7PAH - chains C and 5 of the 54 polymer chains in the assembly; structure by electron microscopy, 9.50 A resolution (very low resolution: no residue pairs are listed; an interface is given only as per-side residue counts).

# Chain C
Protein: 30S ribosomal protein S4
Source organism: Mycoplasma pneumoniae M129
UniProt: P46775 (RS4_MYCPN); numbering as in UniProt (aligned over 1-205)
Sequence (205 residues; each row starts with the number of its first residue):
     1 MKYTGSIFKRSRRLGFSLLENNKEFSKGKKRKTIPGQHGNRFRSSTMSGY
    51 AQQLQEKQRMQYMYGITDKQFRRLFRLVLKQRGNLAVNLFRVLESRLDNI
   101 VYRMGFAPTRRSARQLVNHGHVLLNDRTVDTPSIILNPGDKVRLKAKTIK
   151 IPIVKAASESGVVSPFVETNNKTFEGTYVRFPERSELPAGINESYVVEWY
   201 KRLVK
Unresolved in the structure: 204-205

# Chain 5
Molecule: 16S ribosomal RNA
Source organism: Mycoplasma pneumoniae M129
Sequence (1520 nucleotides; row label = number of the first residue in the row):
     1 UUUUUCUGAGAGUUUGAUCCUGGCUCAGGAUUAACGCUGGCGGCAUGCCU
    51 AAUACAUGCAAGUCGAUCGAAAGUAGUAAUACUUUAGAGGCGAACGGGUG
   101 AGUAACACGUAUCCAAUCUACCUUAUAAUGGGGGAUAACUAGUUGAAAGA
   151 CUAGCUAAUACCGCAUAAGAACUUUGGUUCGCAUGAAUCAAAGUUGAAAG
   201 GACCUGCAAGGGUUCGUUAUUUGAUGAGGGUGCGCCAUAUCAGCUAGUUG
   251 GUGGGGUAACGGCCUACCAAGGCAAUGACGUGUAGCUAUGCUGAGAAGUA
   301 GAAUAGCCACAAUGGGACUGAGACACGGCCCAUACUCCUACGGGAGGCAG
   351 CAGUAGGGAAUUUUUCACAAUGAGCGAAAGCUUGAUGGAGCAAUGCCGCG
   401 UGAACGAUGAAGGUCUUUAAGAUUGUAAAGUUCUUUUAUUUGGGAAGAAU
   451 GACUUUAGCAGGUAAUGGCUAGAGUUUGACUGUACCAUUUUGAAUAAGUG
   501 ACGACUAACUAUGUGCCAGCAGUCGCGGUAAUACAUAGGUCGCAAGCGUU
   551 AUCCGGAUUUAUUGGGCGUAAAGCAAGCGCAGGCGGAUUGAAAAGUCUGG
   601 UGUUAAAGGCAGCUGCUUAACAGUUGUAUGCAUUGGAAACUAUUAAUCUA
   651 GAGUGUGGUAGGGAGUUUUGGAAUUUCAUGUGGAGCGGUGAAAUGCGUAG
   701 AUAUAUGAAGGAACACCAGUGGCGAAGGCGAAAACUUAGGCCAUUACUGA
   751 CGCUUAGGCUUGAAAGUGUGGGGAGCAAAUAGGAUUAGAUACCCUAGUAG
   801 UCCACACCGUAAACGAUAGAUACUAGCUGUCGGGGCGAUCCCCUCGGUAG
   851 UGAAGUUAACACAUUAAGUAUCUCGCCUGGGUAGUACAUUCGCAAGAAUG
   901 AAACUCAAACGGAAUUGACGGGGACCCGCACAAGUGGUGGAGCAUGUUGC
   951 UUAAUUCGACGGUACACGAAAAACCUUACCUAGACUUGACAUCCUUGGCA
  1001 AAGUUAUGGAAACAUAAUGGAGGUUAACCGAGUGACAGGUGGUGCAUGGU
  1051 UGUCGUCAGCUCGUGUCGUGAGAUGUUGGGUUAAGUCCCGCAACGAGCGC
  1101 AACCCUUAUCGUUAGUUACAUUGUCUAGCGAGACUGCUAAUGCAAAUUGG
  1151 AGGAAGGAAGGGAUGACGUCAAAUCAUCAUGCCCCUUAUGUCUAGGGCUG
  1201 CAAACGUGCUACAAUGGCCAAUACAAACAGUCGCCAGCUUGUAAAAGUGA
  1251 GCAAAUCUGUAAAGUUGGUCUCAGUUCGGAUUGAGGGCUGCAAUUCGUCC
  1301 UCAUGAAGUCGGAAUCACUAGUAAUCGCGAAUCAGCUAUGUCGCGGUGAA
  1351 UACGUUCUCGGGUCUUGUACACACCGCCCGUCAAACUAUGAAAGCUGGUA
  1401 AUAUUUAAAAACGUGUUGCUAACCAUUAGGAAGCGCAUGUCAAGGAUAGC
  1451 ACCGGUGAUUGGAGUUAAGUCGUAACAAGGUACCCCUACGAGAACGUGGG
  1501 GGUGGAUCACCUCCUUUCUA
Unresolved in the structure: 1-4, 181-184, 1020-1027, 1510-1520

# How chain C and chain 5 interact
At this resolution (10 A) residue pairs are not listed: 67 residues of chain C and 52 of chain 5 lie at the interface.

# Overview
The interface between chain C and chain 5 involves 67 residues on one side and 52 on the other.
Chain C is 30S ribosomal protein S4 and chain 5 is 16S ribosomal RNA, both from Mycoplasma pneumoniae M129;
the structure, 70S ribosome with P- and E-site tRNAs in Mycoplasma pneumoniae cells, was determined by
electron microscopy, deposited together with 7OOC, 7OOD, 7P6Z, 7PAI, 7PAJ, 7PAK and 23 further entries.
